PDB entry 3N6M | X-ray diffraction, 2.50 A resolution | chain A

[Chain A]
Name: RNA-dependent RNA polymerase
Source organism: Human enterovirus 71
UniProtKB: D3K0N8 (D3K0N8_9ENTO); residues 1-462 here correspond to UniProt positions 1732-2193 (UniProt number = residue number + 1731)
Chain sequence (462 residues; each row starts with the number of its first residue):
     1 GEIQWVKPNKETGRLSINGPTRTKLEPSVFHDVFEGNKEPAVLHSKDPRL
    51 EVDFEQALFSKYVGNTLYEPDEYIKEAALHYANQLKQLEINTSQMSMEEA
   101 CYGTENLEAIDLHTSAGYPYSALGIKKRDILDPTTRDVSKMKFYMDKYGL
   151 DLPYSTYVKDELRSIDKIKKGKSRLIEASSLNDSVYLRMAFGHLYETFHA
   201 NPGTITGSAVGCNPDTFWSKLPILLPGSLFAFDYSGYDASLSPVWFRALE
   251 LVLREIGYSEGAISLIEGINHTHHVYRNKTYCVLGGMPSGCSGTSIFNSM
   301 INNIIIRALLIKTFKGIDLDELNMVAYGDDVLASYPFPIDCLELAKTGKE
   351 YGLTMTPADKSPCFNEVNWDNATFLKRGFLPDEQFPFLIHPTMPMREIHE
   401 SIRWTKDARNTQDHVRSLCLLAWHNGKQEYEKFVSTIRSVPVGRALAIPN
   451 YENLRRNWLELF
Ion coordination: Ni2+: H271, H273, C282
Small-molecule neighbours: GTP (guanosine-5'-triphosphate): K61, K159, R163, K167, R174, L175, I176, Y234, S235, G236, Y237, D238, S289, G290, D329

[Overview]
Ligands of chain A: GTP. H271, H273 and C282 form the Ni2+ site.
Chain A is RNA-dependent RNA polymerase (Human enterovirus 71); the structure, Crystal structure of EV71 RdRp
in complex with GTP, was determined by X-ray diffraction, deposited together with 3N6L and 3N6N.
